Entry 1RB4 (X-ray diffraction, 1.90 A resolution); this record covers chains A and C of the 3 polymer chains in the assembly.

# Chain A (and C)
Protein: General control protein GCN4
Notes: fragment: leucine-zipper (residues 249-281); chain C of this document is another copy of the same molecule, construct and numbering; everything in this record applies to it too
Reference sequence: P03069 (GCN4_YEAST); residues 1-33 here correspond to UniProt positions 249-281 (UniProt number = residue number + 248)
Amino-acid sequence (33 residues; numbered 1 to 33; the number before each row is that of its first residue):
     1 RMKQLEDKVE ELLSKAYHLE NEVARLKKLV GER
Not modelled in the structure: 31-33 (chain C: 30-33)
Differences from the reference sequence: engineered mutation Ala16 (Asn264 in P03069)
UniProt features mapped onto this chain:
  - region: Leu5 to Leu26 (Leucine-zipper)

# Interface between chain A and chain C
Contacting residue pairs (23):
  Met2(A) - Val23(C)  hydrophobic
  Met2(A) - Lys27(C)
  Glu6(A) - Lys27(C)
  Val9(A) - Glu20(C)
  Val9(A) - Val23(C)  hydrophobic
  Glu10(A) - Glu20(C)
  Leu12(A) - Ala16(C)  hydrophobic
  Leu13(A) - Leu13(C)  hydrophobic
  Leu13(A) - Tyr17(C)  hydrophobic
  Leu13(A) - Glu20(C)
  Ala16(A) - Leu13(C)  hydrophobic
  Tyr17(A) - Tyr17(C)  hydrogen bond
  Leu19(A) - Val9(C)  hydrophobic
  Leu19(A) - Leu12(C)  hydrophobic
  Glu20(A) - Val9(C)
  Glu20(A) - Glu10(C)
  Glu20(A) - Leu13(C)
  Val23(A) - Leu5(C)  hydrophobic
  Val23(A) - Glu6(C)
  Val23(A) - Val9(C)  hydrophobic
  Leu26(A) - Met2(C)  hydrophobic
  Lys27(A) - Met2(C)
  Lys27(A) - Glu6(C)  salt bridge
Other interface residues (no listed pair), chain A (15 interface residues in all): Leu5, Val30
Other interface residues (no listed pair), chain C (14 interface residues in all): Leu19, Leu26

# In short
Chain A and chain C form an interface of 15 and 14 residues respectively; the contacts include 1 hydrogen bond
and 1 salt bridge. Among the polar pairs are Lys27(A)-Glu6(C) and Tyr17(A)-Tyr17(C).
Both chains are General control protein GCN4. Entry 1RB4 (Antiparallel trimer of GCN4-leucine zipper core
mutant as N16A tetragonal automatic solution) was determined by X-ray diffraction, deposited together with
3K7Z, 1RB5 and 1RB6.
